PDB entry 1QQ7 | X-ray diffraction, 1.70 A resolution | chains A and B

Chain A (and B):
Protein: Protein (L-2-haloacid dehalogenase)
Source organism: Xanthobacter autotrophicus
Notes: EC 3.8.1.2; chain B of this document is another copy of the same molecule, construct and numbering; everything in this record applies to it too
Reference sequence: Q60099 (HAD_XANAU); numbering as in UniProt (aligned over 1-253)
Amino-acid sequence (253 residues; each row starts with the number of its first residue):
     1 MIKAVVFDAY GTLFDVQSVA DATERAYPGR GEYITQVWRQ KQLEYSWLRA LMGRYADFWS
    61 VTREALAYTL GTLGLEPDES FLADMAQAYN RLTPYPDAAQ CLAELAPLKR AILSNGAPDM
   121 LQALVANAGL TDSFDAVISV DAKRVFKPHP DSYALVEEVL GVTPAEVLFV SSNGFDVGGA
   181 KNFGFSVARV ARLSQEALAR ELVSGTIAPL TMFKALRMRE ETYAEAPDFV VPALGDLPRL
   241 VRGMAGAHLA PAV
Disordered / not traced: 246-253
Modified residues: Asp-8 (aspartic acid-4-carboxymethyl ester; ASB)
Construct notes: conflict Ser-60 (Gly in Q60099), Asp-84 (Gly in Q60099)
UniProt features mapped onto this chain:
  - region: Ser-171 to Asp-176 (Important for catalytic activity)
  - binding site (an (S)-2-haloacid): Ala-9, Tyr-10, Arg-39, Ser-114, Asn-115
  - site (Important for catalytic activity): Thr-12, Lys-147, Tyr-153
From the paper describing this entry:
  - binding site for chloride ion: Arg-39
  - catalytic residues: Thr-12, Ser-171, Asn-173
  - conformationally variable residues (side-chain flip): Lys-147
  - specificity-determining residues: Lys-147, Asn-173, Phe-175, Asp-176
  - contacts within the chain: Tyr-153/Asp-176 (hydrogen bond)
  - catalytic residues: Asp-176 (proposed by the authors, not directly observed)

Interface between chain A and chain B:
Contacting residue pairs (118):
  Tyr-27(A) with Val-203(B)
  Arg-30(A) with Leu-202(B), hydrogen bond (side chain-backbone); Val-203(B); Gly-205(B), hydrogen bond (side chain-backbone); Ile-207(B)
  Tyr-33(A) with Leu-202(B); Ile-207(B), hydrophobic; Met-212(B), hydrophobic; Ala-215(B)
  Val-37(A) with Met-212(B), hydrophobic
  Gln-40(A) with Gln-40(B); Glu-44(B), hydrogen bond; Leu-216(B)
  Lys-41(A) with Leu-216(B), hydrogen bond (side chain-backbone); Arg-217(B); Glu-221(B), salt bridge
  Glu-44(A) with Gln-40(B), hydrogen bond; Trp-47(B); Arg-217(B), salt bridge
  Tyr-45(A) with Glu-221(B), hydrogen bond; Thr-222(B), hydrogen bond (side chain-backbone); Tyr-223(B), hydrophobic
  Trp-47(A) with Glu-44(B); Trp-47(B), hydrophobic; Leu-48(B); Leu-51(B), hydrophobic
  Leu-48(A) with Trp-47(B); Pro-148(B); Phe-175(B), hydrophobic; Tyr-223(B)
  Arg-49(A) with Tyr-223(B)
  Ala-50(A) with Leu-51(B), hydrophobic
  Leu-51(A) with Trp-47(B); Ala-50(B), hydrophobic; Leu-51(B); Lys-147(B); Pro-148(B); His-149(B); Pro-150(B)
  Met-52(A) with Pro-148(B); Pro-150(B); Gly-178(B); Gly-179(B); Asn-182(B), hydrogen bond (backbone-side chain); Tyr-223(B), hydrophobic
  Arg-54(A) with Asn-182(B), hydrogen bond
  Glu-64(A) with Thr-222(B), hydrogen bond (backbone-side chain); Tyr-223(B)
  Tyr-68(A) with Ala-215(B), hydrogen bond (side chain-backbone); Leu-216(B); Arg-219(B); Glu-220(B); Glu-221(B); Thr-222(B), hydrogen bond (backbone-side chain)
  Gly-71(A) with Arg-219(B)
  Thr-72(A) with Ala-199(B); Leu-202(B); Ala-215(B); Arg-219(B)
  Leu-73(A) with Ala-199(B); Leu-202(B), hydrophobic
  Gly-74(A) with Ala-199(B)
  Lys-147(A) with Leu-51(B)
  Pro-148(A) with Leu-48(B); Leu-51(B); Met-52(B), hydrophobic
  His-149(A) with Leu-51(B)
  Pro-150(A) with Leu-51(B); Met-52(B)
  Phe-175(A) with Leu-48(B), hydrophobic
  Gly-178(A) with Met-52(B)
  Gly-179(A) with Met-52(B)
  Asn-182(A) with Met-52(B), hydrogen bond (side chain-backbone); Arg-54(B)
  Ala-199(A) with Thr-72(B); Leu-73(B); Gly-74(B)
  Leu-202(A) with Arg-30(B), hydrogen bond (backbone-side chain); Tyr-33(B); Thr-72(B); Leu-73(B), hydrophobic
  Val-203(A) with Tyr-27(B); Arg-30(B), hydrogen bond (backbone-side chain)
  Ser-204(A) with Arg-30(B)
  Gly-205(A) with Arg-30(B), hydrogen bond (backbone-side chain)
  Ile-207(A) with Arg-30(B); Tyr-33(B), hydrophobic; Pro-209(B)
  Pro-209(A) with Ile-207(B); Met-212(B), hydrophobic
  Met-212(A) with Tyr-33(B), hydrophobic; Val-37(B), hydrophobic; Pro-209(B), hydrophobic; Met-212(B), hydrophobic; Phe-213(B), hydrophobic
  Phe-213(A) with Met-212(B), hydrophobic
  Ala-215(A) with Tyr-33(B); Tyr-68(B), hydrogen bond (backbone-side chain); Thr-72(B)
  Leu-216(A) with Gln-40(B); Lys-41(B), hydrogen bond (backbone-side chain); Tyr-68(B); Leu-216(B), hydrophobic
  Arg-217(A) with Lys-41(B); Glu-44(B), salt bridge
  Arg-219(A) with Tyr-68(B)
  Glu-220(A) with Tyr-68(B)
  Glu-221(A) with Lys-41(B), salt bridge; Tyr-45(B), hydrogen bond; Tyr-68(B)
  Thr-222(A) with Tyr-45(B), hydrogen bond (backbone-side chain); Glu-64(B), hydrogen bond (side chain-backbone); Tyr-68(B), hydrogen bond (side chain-backbone)
  Tyr-223(A) with Tyr-45(B), hydrophobic; Leu-48(B); Arg-49(B); Met-52(B), hydrophobic; Glu-64(B)
Interface residues without a listed pair, chain A (50 interface residues in all): Ala-65, Ala-67, Phe-146, Leu-198
Interface residues without a listed pair, chain B (49 interface residues in all): Ala-65, Ala-67, Phe-146, Leu-198, Ser-204

Summary:
The interface between chain A and chain B involves 50 residues on one side and 49 on the other, with 22
hydrogen bonds and 4 salt bridges. Polar contacts include Lys-41(A)/Glu-221(B), Glu-44(A)/Arg-217(B) and
Arg-30(A)/Leu-202(B). From the paper: catalytic residues Thr-12(A), Ser-171(A) and Asn-173(A) among others; a
binding site for chloride ion at Arg-39(A).
Both chains are Protein (L-2-haloacid dehalogenase) (Xanthobacter autotrophicus). Entry 1QQ7 (Structure of
L-2-haloacid dehalogenase from xanthobacter autotrophicus with chloropropionic acid covalently bound) was
determined by X-ray diffraction together with 1QQ5 and 1QQ6 from the same study.
